9GU1 - chains A and G of the 11 polymer chains in the assembly; structure by electron microscopy, 2.48 A resolution.

[Chain A]
Protein: Acetylcholine receptor subunit alpha
Organism: Homo sapiens
UniProtKB: P02708 (ACHA_HUMAN); residues 1-437 here correspond to UniProt positions 21-457 (UniProt number = residue number + 20)
Sequence (437 residues; row label = number of the first residue in the row):
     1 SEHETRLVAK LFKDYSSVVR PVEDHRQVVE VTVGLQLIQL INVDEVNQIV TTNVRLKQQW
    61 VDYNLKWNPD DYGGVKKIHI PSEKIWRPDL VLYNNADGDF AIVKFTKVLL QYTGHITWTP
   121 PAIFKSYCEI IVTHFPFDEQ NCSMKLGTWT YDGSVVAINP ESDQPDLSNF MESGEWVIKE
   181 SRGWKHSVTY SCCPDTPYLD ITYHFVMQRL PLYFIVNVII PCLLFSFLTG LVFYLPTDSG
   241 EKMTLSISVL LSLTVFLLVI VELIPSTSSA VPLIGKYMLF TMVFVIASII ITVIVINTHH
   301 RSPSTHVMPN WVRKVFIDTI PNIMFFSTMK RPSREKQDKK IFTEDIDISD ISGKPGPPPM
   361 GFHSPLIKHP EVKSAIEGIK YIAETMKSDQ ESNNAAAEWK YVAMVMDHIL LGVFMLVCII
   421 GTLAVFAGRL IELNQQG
Not modelled in the structure: 301-398, 435-437
Disulfide bonds: Cys128-Cys142, Cys192-Cys193
Glycans and other covalent adducts: glycan linked to Asn141
Swiss-Prot annotation at these positions:
  - glycosylation: Asn141 (N-linked (GlcNAc...) asparagine)

[Chain G]
Protein: Fab35 light chain
Organism: Rattus norvegicus
Sequence (213 residues; each row starts with the number of its first residue):
     1 DIVITQSPSL LSASVGDRVT LTCKGSQNID NYLAWYQQKL GEAPKLLIYK TNSLQTGIPS
    61 RFSGSGSGTD YTLTISSLHS EDLATYYCYQ YINGYTFGTG TKLELKRADA APTVSIFPPS
   121 TEQLATGGAS VVCLMNNFYP RDISVKWKID GTERRDGVLD SVTDQDSKDS TYSMSSTLSL
   181 TKADYESHNL YTCEVVHKTS SSPVVKSFNR NEC
Not modelled in the structure: 211-213
Disulfide bonds: Cys23-Cys88, Cys133-Cys193

[Chain A / chain G interface]
Residue-residue contacts (14):
  Glu23(A) with Lys50(G), salt bridge
  Tyr63(A) with Lys50(G), hydrogen bond
  Lys66(A) with Asp30(G), salt bridge; Tyr32(G)
  Trp67(A) with Ile92(G)
  Asn68(A) with Tyr91(G), hydrogen bond (side chain-backbone); Ile92(G); Asn93(G); Gly94(G), hydrogen bond (side chain-backbone); Tyr95(G)
  Pro69(A) with Asn93(G)
  Asp70(A) with Asp1(G); Gly94(G)
  Asp71(A) with Tyr95(G), hydrogen bond
Interface residues without a listed pair, chain A (9 interface residues in all): Tyr112

[Overview]
The chain A/chain G interface involves 9 residues from each chain; the contacts include 4 hydrogen bonds and 2
salt bridges. Among the polar pairs are Glu23(A)-Lys50(G), Lys66(A)-Asp30(G) and Tyr63(A)-Lys50(G).
Here chain A is Acetylcholine receptor subunit alpha (Homo sapiens) and chain G is Fab35 light chain (Rattus
norvegicus). Entry 9GU1 (Human adult muscle nAChR in resting state in nanodisc with alpha-bungarotoxin) was
determined by electron microscopy (same publication as 9GU0, 9GU2 and 9GU3).
